Entry 7WN6 (electron microscopy, 3.29 A resolution); this record covers chains B and D of the 8 polymer chains in the assembly.

== Chain B ==
Molecule: von Willebrand antigen 2
From: Homo sapiens
Notes: fragment: D1D2 domain
UniProt: P04275 (VWF_HUMAN); residue numbers follow UniProt; this construct covers 23-763
Sequence (741 residues; row label = number of the first residue in the row):
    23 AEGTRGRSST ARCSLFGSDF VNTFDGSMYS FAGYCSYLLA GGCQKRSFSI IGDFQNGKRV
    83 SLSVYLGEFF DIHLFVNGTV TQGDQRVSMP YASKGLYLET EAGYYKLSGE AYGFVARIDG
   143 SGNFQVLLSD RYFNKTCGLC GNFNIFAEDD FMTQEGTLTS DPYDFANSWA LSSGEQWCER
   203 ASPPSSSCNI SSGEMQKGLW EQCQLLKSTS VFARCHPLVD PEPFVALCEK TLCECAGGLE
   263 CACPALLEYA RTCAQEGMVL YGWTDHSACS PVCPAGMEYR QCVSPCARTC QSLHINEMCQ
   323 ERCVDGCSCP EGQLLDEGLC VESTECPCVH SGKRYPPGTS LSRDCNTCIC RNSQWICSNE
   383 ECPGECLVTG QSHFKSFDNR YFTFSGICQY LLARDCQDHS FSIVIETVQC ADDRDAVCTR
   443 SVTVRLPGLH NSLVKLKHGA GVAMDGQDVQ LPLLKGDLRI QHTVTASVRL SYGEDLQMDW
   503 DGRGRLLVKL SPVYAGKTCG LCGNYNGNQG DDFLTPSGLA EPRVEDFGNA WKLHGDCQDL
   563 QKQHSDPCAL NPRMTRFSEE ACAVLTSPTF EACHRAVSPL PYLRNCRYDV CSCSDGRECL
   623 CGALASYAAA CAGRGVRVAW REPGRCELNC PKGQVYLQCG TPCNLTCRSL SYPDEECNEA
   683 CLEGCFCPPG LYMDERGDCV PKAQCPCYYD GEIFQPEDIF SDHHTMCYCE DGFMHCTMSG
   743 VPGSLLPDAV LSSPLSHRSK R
Unresolved in the structure: 23-29, 741-763
Curated features (UniProtKB/Swiss-Prot):
  - glycosylation (N-linked (GlcNAc...) asparagine): N99, N156, N211, N666
  - natural variant: R273 (R273W: In VWD1 and VWD3), W377 (W377C: In VWD3), N528 (N528S: In VWD2), G550 (G550R: In VWD2)
Disulfide bonds: C35-C162, C57-C200, C65-C159, C210-C255, C225-C250, C237-C275, C257-C263, C265-C291, C295-C329, C304-C325, C308-C321, C312-C348, C331-C342, C350-C372, C367-C384, C370-C379, C388-C524, C410-C559, C418-C521, C432-C440, C570-C613, C584-C608, C595-C633, C615-C621, C623-C648, C652-C687, C661-C683, C665-C679, C669-C707, C689-C701, C709-C731, C729-C738
Glycans and other covalent adducts: N-acetylglucosamine (NAG) linked to N99, N156
Bound ions: Ca2+ site 1: D47, N164, N166, F168, D172; Ca2+ site 2: D400, N528, N530, D533, D534

== Chain D ==
Molecule: von Willebrand factor
From: Homo sapiens
Notes: fragment: D'D3 domain
UniProt: P04275 (VWF_HUMAN); residue numbers follow UniProt; this construct covers 764-1241
Sequence (490 residues; numbered 764 to 1253; the number before each row is that of its first residue):
   764 SLSCRPPMVK LVCPADNLRA EGLECTKTCQ NYDLECMSMG CVSGCLCPPG MVRHENRCVA
   824 LERCPCFHQG KEYAPGETVK IGCNTCVCQD RKWNCTDHVC DATCSTIGMA HYLTFDGLKY
   884 LFPGECQYVL VQDYCGSNPG TFRILVGNKG CSHPSVKCKK RVTILVEGGE IELFDGEVNV
   944 KRPMKDETHF EVVESGRYII LLLGKALSVV WDRHLSISVV LKQTYQEKVC GLCGNFDGIQ
  1004 NNDLTSSNLQ VEEDPVDFGN SWKVSSQCAD TRKVPLDSSP ATCHNNIMKQ TMVDSSCRIL
  1064 TSDVFQDCNK LVDPEPYLDV CIYDTCSCES IGDCACFCDT IAAYAHVCAQ HGKVVTWRTA
  1124 TLCPQSCEER NLMENGYECM WRYNSCAPAC QVTCQHPEPL ACPVQCVEGC HAHCPPGKIL
  1184 DELLQTCVDP EDCPVCEVAG RRFASGKKVT LNPSDPEHCQ ICHCDVVNLT CEACQEPGGL
  1244 VVPPHHHHHH
Unresolved in the structure: 1242-1253
Construct notes: engineered mutation M1136 (Arg in P04275), M1143 (Glu in P04275); expression tag (1242-1253)
Curated features (UniProtKB/Swiss-Prot):
  - region: S764 to E787 (Amino-terminal), R826 to D853 (CX)
  - glycosylation (N-linked (GlcNAc...) asparagine): N857, N1147, N1231
  - natural variant: C788 (C788Y: In VWD2), T791 (T791M: In VWD2), R816 (R816W: In VWD2), R854 (R854Q: In VWD2), C1060 (C1060R: In VWD2), C1149 (C1149R: In VWD1)
  - mutagenesis: C1149 (C1149R: Reduced secretion and increased intracellular retention. Similar phenotype; when associated with S-1169), C1169 (C1169S: Reduced secretion and increased intracellular retention. Similar phenotype; when associated with R-1149)
Disulfide bonds: C767-C808, C776-C804, C788-C799, C792-C827, C810-C821, C829-C851, C846-C863, C849-C858, C867-C996, C889-C1031, C898-C993, C914-C921, C1046-C1089, C1060-C1084, C1071-C1111, C1091-C1099, C1101-C1126, C1130-C1173, C1149-C1169, C1153-C1165, C1157-C1196, C1177-C1190, C1199-C1227, C1222-C1237, C1225-C1234
Glycans and other covalent adducts: N-acetylglucosamine (NAG) linked to N857, N1147, N1231
Bound ions: Ca2+: D879, N998, D1000, I1002, N1005, D1006

== How chain B and chain D interact ==
Residue-residue contacts - 31 pairs, chain B then chain D:
  A114(B) with E888(D)
  Y119(B) with E888(D), hydrogen bond (side chain-backbone); N911(D)
  E121(B) with Q1030(D)
  E123(B) with Q1030(D), hydrogen bond
  T311(B) with S1029(D)
  Q313(B) with S1029(D), hydrogen bond (backbone-side chain)
  S314(B) with S1029(D)
  L315(B) with K1026(D)
  I317(B) with V1027(D), hydrophobic
  E319(B) with L928(D)
  S353(B) with D1020(D); K1036(D)
  R365(B) with V1014(D)
  W377(B) with N1011(D); L1012(D); Q1013(D)
  G529(B) with N1004(D), hydrogen bond (backbone-side chain)
  N530(B) with G1001(D); I1002(D); Q1003(D), hydrogen bond (side chain-backbone); N1004(D)
  Q531(B) with N1004(D)
  G532(B) with Q1003(D), hydrogen bond (backbone-side chain)
  L541(B) with C858(D), hydrophobic
  P544(B) with K1073(D); L1074(D)
  K554(B) with L797(D)
  L555(B) with E798(D)
  T588(B) with L1039(D), hydrogen bond (side chain-backbone)
  L602(B) with L1039(D), hydrophobic
Other interface residues (no listed pair), chain B (39 interface residues in all): K116, T122, A133, M320, H352, G354, C370, S375, Q376, C379, R447, L455, S539, R545, R597, P601
Other interface residues (no listed pair), chain D (38 interface residues in all): M800, M802, H831, Q832, I844, W856, Q890, K912, K920, E1016, S1024, W1025, C1031, A1032, P1038

== Overview ==
Chain B and chain D form an interface of 39 and 38 residues respectively, with 7 hydrogen bonds. Polar pairs
include Y119(B)-E888(D), E123(B)-Q1030(D) and Q313(B)-S1029(D). N-acetylglucosamine is covalently linked to
N99(B) and N156(B). N-acetylglucosamine is covalently linked to N857(D), N1147(D) and N1231(D).
Here chain B is von Willebrand antigen 2 and chain D is von Willebrand factor, both from Homo sapiens. Entry
7WN6 (Cryo-EM structure of VWF D'D3 dimer (R1136M/E1143M mutant) complexed with D1D2 at 3.29 angstron
resolution (2 ...) was determined by electron microscopy, deposited together with 7WN3 and 7WN4.
